PDB entry 6XLI | X-ray diffraction, 2.00 A resolution | chains A and B of the 3 polymer chains in the assembly

== Chain A ==
Molecule: PT3 Fab Heavy Chain
Organism: Mus musculus
Notes: antibody fragment or engineered binder
Amino-acid sequence (227 residues; row label = number of the first residue in the row):
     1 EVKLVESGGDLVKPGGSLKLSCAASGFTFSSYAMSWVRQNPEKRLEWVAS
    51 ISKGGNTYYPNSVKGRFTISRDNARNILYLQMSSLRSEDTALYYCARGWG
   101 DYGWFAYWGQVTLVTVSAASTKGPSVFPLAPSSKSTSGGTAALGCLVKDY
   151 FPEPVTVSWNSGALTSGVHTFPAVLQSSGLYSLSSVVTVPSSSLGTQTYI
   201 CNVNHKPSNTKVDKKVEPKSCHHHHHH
Unresolved in the structure: 1-7, 134-138, 220-227
Cystine bridges: Cys22-Cys95, Cys145-Cys201

== Chain B ==
Molecule: PT3 Fab Light Chain
Organism: Mus musculus
Notes: antibody fragment or engineered binder
Amino-acid sequence (214 residues; row label = number of the first residue in the row):
     1 DIKMTQSPSSMYASLGERVTITCKASQDINRYLNWFQQKPGKSPKTLIYR
    51 ANRLLDGVPSRFSGSGSGQDYSLTISSLDYEDMGIYYCLQYDEFPLTFGD
   101 GTKLELKRTVAAPSVFIFPPSDEQLKSGTASVVCLLNNFYPREAKVQWKV
   151 DNALQSGNSQESVTEQDSKDSTYSLSSTLTLSKADYEKHKVYACEVTHQG
   201 LSSPVTKSFNRGEC
Unresolved in the structure: 213-214
Cystine bridges: Cys23-Cys88, Cys134-Cys194

== Chain A / chain B interface ==
Pairs across the interface - 66 pairs, chain A then chain B:
  Gln39(A) - Gln38(B)  hydrogen bond
  Gln39(A) - Tyr87(B)  hydrogen bond
  Lys43(A) - Tyr87(B)  hydrogen bond (backbone-side chain)
  Arg44(A) - Asp100(B)  salt bridge
  Leu45(A) - Tyr87(B)  hydrophobic
  Leu45(A) - Phe98(B)
  Trp47(A) - Phe94(B)  hydrophobic
  Trp47(A) - Pro95(B)  hydrophobic
  Trp47(A) - Leu96(B)
  Trp47(A) - Phe98(B)
  Tyr58(A) - Phe94(B)  hydrophobic
  Tyr94(A) - Gln38(B)  hydrogen bond
  Tyr94(A) - Ser43(B)
  Tyr94(A) - Pro44(B)
  Asp101(A) - Tyr32(B)
  Asp101(A) - Tyr49(B)
  Asp101(A) - Arg50(B)
  Asp101(A) - Tyr91(B)  hydrogen bond (backbone-side chain)
  Tyr102(A) - Asn34(B)  hydrogen bond (backbone-side chain)
  Tyr102(A) - Tyr49(B)
  Tyr102(A) - Leu55(B)  hydrophobic
  Gly103(A) - Tyr91(B)
  Trp104(A) - Phe94(B)  hydrophobic
  Trp104(A) - Leu96(B)
  Phe105(A) - Phe36(B)
  Phe105(A) - Thr46(B)  hydrogen bond (backbone-side chain)
  Phe105(A) - Leu89(B)  hydrophobic
  Phe105(A) - Leu96(B)  hydrophobic
  Phe105(A) - Phe98(B)  hydrophobic
  Ala106(A) - Thr46(B)  hydrogen bond (backbone-side chain)
  Ala106(A) - Leu55(B)
  Trp108(A) - Phe36(B)
  Trp108(A) - Pro44(B)
  Trp108(A) - Thr46(B)  hydrogen bond
  Phe127(A) - Ser121(B)
  Phe127(A) - Glu123(B)
  Phe127(A) - Gln124(B)
  Pro128(A) - Ser121(B)
  Leu129(A) - Phe118(B)
  Leu129(A) - Val133(B)  hydrophobic
  Ala130(A) - Phe118(B)
  Ala142(A) - Phe116(B)  hydrophobic
  Ala142(A) - Phe118(B)
  Ala142(A) - Leu135(B)  hydrophobic
  Leu146(A) - Ser131(B)
  Lys148(A) - Gln124(B)
  Lys148(A) - Ser131(B)
  His169(A) - Asn137(B)  hydrogen bond
  His169(A) - Asn138(B)  hydrogen bond
  His169(A) - Ser174(B)  hydrogen bond
  Phe171(A) - Leu135(B)  hydrophobic
  Phe171(A) - Ser162(B)
  Phe171(A) - Thr164(B)
  Phe171(A) - Ser174(B)
  Phe171(A) - Leu175(B)
  Phe171(A) - Ser176(B)
  Pro172(A) - Ser162(B)  hydrogen bond (backbone-side chain)
  Pro172(A) - Val163(B)
  Val174(A) - Gln160(B)
  Val174(A) - Glu161(B)
  Leu175(A) - Gln160(B)  hydrogen bond (backbone-side chain)
  Gln176(A) - Gln160(B)
  Ser184(A) - Ser176(B)  hydrogen bond
  Val186(A) - Leu135(B)  hydrophobic
  Thr188(A) - Asn137(B)
  Lys219(A) - Asp122(B)  salt bridge
Also at the interface, not in a pair above, chain A (40 interface residues in all): Val37, Glu46, Ser50, Pro60, Gly109, Thr140, Ala141, Leu143, Lys214
Also at the interface, not in a pair above, chain B (41 interface residues in all): Lys42, Asp56, Thr129, Asp167

== Summary ==
The interface between chain A and chain B involves 40 residues on one side and 41 on the other; the contacts
include 15 hydrogen bonds and 2 salt bridges. Polar contacts include Arg44(A)-Asp100(B), Lys219(A)-Asp122(B)
and Gln39(A)-Gln38(B).
Chain A is PT3 Fab Heavy Chain and chain B is PT3 Fab Light Chain, both from Mus musculus; the structure,
CRYSTAL STRUCTURE OF ANTI-TAU ANTIBODY PT3 Fab+pT212/pT217-TAU PEPTIDE, was determined by X-ray diffraction.
